Entry 8EH8 (electron microscopy, 3.40 A resolution); this record covers chains J and K of the 8 polymer chains in the assembly.

[Chain J]
Protein: DNA-directed RNA polymerase subunit beta'
Source organism: Escherichia coli
Notes: EC 2.7.7.6
UniProt: C3SIA2 (C3SIA2_ECOLX); residue numbers follow UniProt; this construct covers 2-1407
Chain sequence (1407 residues; numbered 1 to 1407; the number before each row is that of its first residue):
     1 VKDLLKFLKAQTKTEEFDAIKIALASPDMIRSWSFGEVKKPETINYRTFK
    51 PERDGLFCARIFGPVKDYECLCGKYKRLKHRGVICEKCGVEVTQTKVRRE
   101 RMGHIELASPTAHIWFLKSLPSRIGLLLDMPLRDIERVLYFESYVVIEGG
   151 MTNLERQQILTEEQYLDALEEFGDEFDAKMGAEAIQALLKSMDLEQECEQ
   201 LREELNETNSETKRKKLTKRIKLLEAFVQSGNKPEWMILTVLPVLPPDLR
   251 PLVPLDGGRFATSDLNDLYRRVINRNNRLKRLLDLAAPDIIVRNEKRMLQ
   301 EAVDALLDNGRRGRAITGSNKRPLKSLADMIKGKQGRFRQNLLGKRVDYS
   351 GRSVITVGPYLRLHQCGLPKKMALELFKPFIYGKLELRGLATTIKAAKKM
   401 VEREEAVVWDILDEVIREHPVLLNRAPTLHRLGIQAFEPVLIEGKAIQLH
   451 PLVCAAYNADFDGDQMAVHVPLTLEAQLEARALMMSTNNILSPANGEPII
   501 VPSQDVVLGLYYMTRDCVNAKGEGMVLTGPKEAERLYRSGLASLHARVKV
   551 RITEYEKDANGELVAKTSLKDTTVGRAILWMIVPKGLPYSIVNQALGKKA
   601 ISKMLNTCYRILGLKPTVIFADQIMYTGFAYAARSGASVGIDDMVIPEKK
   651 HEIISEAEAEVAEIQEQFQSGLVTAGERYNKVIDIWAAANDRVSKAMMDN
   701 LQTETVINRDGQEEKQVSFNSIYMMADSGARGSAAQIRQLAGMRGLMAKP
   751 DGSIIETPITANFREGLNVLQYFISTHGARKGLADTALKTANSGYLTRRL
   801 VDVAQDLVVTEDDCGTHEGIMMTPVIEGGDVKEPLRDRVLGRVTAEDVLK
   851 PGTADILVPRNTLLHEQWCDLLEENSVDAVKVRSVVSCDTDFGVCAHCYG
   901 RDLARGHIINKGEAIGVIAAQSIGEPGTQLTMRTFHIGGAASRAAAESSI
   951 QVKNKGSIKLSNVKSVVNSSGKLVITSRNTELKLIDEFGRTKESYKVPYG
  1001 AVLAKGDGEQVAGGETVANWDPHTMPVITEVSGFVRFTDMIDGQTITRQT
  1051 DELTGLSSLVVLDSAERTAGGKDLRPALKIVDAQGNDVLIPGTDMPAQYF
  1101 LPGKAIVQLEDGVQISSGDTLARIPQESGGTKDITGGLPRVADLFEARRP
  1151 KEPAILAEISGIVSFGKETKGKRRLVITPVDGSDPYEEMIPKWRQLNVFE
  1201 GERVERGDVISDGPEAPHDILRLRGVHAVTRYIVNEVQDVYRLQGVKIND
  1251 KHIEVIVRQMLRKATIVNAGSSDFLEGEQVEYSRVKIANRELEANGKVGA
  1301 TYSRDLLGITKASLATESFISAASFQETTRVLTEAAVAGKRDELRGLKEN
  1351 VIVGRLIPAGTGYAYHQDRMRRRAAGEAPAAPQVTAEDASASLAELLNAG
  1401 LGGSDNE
Unresolved in the structure: 1-15, 1374-1407
Differences from the reference sequence: expression tag (1)
Bound ions: Zn2+ site 1: Cys70, Cys72, Cys85, Cys88; Mg2+: Asp460, Asp462 (shared with 2 residues of chain R); Zn2+ site 2: Cys814, Cys888, Cys895, Cys898

[Chain K]
Protein: DNA-directed RNA polymerase subunit omega
Source organism: Escherichia coli
Notes: EC 2.7.7.6
UniProt: P0A802 (RPOZ_ECO57); residue numbers follow UniProt; this construct covers 1-91
Chain sequence (91 residues; each row starts with the number of its first residue):
     1 MARVTVQDAVEKIGNRFDLVLVAARRARQMQVGGKDPLVPEENDKTTVIA
    51 LREIEEGLINNQILDVRERQEQQEQEAAELQAVTAIAEGRR
Unresolved in the structure: 1, 81-91

[Chain J / chain K interface]
Residue-residue contacts - 43 pairs, chain J then chain K:
  His364(J) - Val4(K)
  Glu414(J) - Lys45(K)  hydrogen bond (backbone-side chain)
  Val415(J) - Lys45(K)
  Arg417(J) - Glu42(K)
  Arg417(J) - Asn43(K)  hydrogen bond (side chain-backbone)
  Glu418(J) - Ala2(K)  hydrogen bond (side chain-backbone)
  Glu418(J) - Asp44(K)
  Glu418(J) - Lys45(K)  hydrogen bond (side chain-backbone)
  Glu418(J) - Val48(K)
  Glu438(J) - Arg3(K)
  Leu474(J) - Ala27(K)
  Leu474(J) - Arg28(K)
  Leu474(J) - Gln31(K)
  Leu474(J) - Thr46(K)
  Leu474(J) - Thr47(K)
  Glu475(J) - Ala24(K)
  Glu475(J) - Arg28(K)  salt bridge
  Gln477(J) - Thr47(K)
  Leu478(J) - Ala23(K)
  Leu478(J) - Ala24(K)
  Leu478(J) - Thr47(K)
  Leu478(J) - Leu51(K)  hydrophobic
  Glu479(J) - Val20(K)
  Arg481(J) - Arg3(K)
  Arg481(J) - Leu51(K)
  Ala482(J) - Val6(K)  hydrophobic
  Ala482(J) - Arg16(K)  hydrogen bond (backbone-side chain)
  Ala482(J) - Leu19(K)  hydrophobic
  Leu483(J) - Arg16(K)
  Leu483(J) - Phe17(K)  hydrophobic
  Thr487(J) - Val4(K)
  Thr487(J) - Thr5(K)
  Asn488(J) - Arg16(K)
  Leu614(J) - Thr5(K)
  Leu614(J) - Gln7(K)
  Lys615(J) - Thr5(K)
  Asn910(J) - Asn15(K)
  Lys911(J) - Asn15(K)
  Gly912(J) - Phe17(K)
  Glu913(J) - Phe17(K)
  Thr1361(J) - Phe17(K)
  Thr1361(J) - Leu21(K)
  Ala1364(J) - Leu21(K)  hydrophobic
Also at the interface, not in a pair above, chain J (28 interface residues in all): Arg362, Met485, Arg905, Gly1360
Also at the interface, not in a pair above, chain K (27 interface residues in all): Asp8, Gly14

[Summary]
28 residues of chain J and 27 residues of chain K are in contact; the contacts include 5 hydrogen bonds and 1
salt bridge. Polar pairs include Glu475(J)-Arg28(K), Glu414(J)-Lys45(K) and Arg417(J)-Asn43(K). The Mg2+ site
is built by Asp460(J) and Asp462(J).
Chain J is DNA-directed RNA polymerase subunit beta' and chain K is DNA-directed RNA polymerase subunit omega,
both from Escherichia coli; the structure, Cryo-EM structure of his-elemental paused elongation complex with a
folded TL and a rotated RH-FL (1), was determined by electron microscopy together with 8EG7, 8EG8, 8EGB, 8EH9,
8EHA, 8EHF and 8EHI from the same study.
